Entry 9L2K (X-ray diffraction, 2.78 A resolution); this record covers chains A and H of the 3 polymer chains in the assembly.

# Chain A
Name: Envelopment polyprotein
Organism: Severe fever with thrombocytopenia syndrome virus
UniProtKB: A0A1S6K8S9 (A0A1S6K8S9_SFTS); residues 19-338 here correspond to UniProt positions 18-337 (UniProt number = residue number - 1)
Amino-acid sequence (344 residues; row label = number of the first residue in the row):
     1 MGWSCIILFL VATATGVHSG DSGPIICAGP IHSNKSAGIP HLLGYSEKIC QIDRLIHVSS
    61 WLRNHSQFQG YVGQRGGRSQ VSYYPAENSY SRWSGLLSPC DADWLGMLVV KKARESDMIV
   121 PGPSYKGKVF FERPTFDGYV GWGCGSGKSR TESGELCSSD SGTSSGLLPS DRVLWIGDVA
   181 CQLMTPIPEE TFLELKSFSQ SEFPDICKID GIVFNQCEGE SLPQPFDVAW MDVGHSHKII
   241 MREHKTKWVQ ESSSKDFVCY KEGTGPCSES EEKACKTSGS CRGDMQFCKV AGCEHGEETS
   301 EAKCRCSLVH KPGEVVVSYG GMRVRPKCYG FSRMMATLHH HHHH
Not modelled in the structure: 1-20, 342-344
Sequence notes: initiating methionine (1); expression tag (2-18, 339-344)
Disulfides: Cys27-Cys50, Cys144-Cys157, Cys181-Cys328, Cys207-Cys217, Cys259-Cys306, Cys267-Cys304, Cys275-Cys281, Cys288-Cys293
Covalent attachments: N-acetylglucosamine (NAG) linked to Asn34, Asn64
What the authors report for this chain:
  - post-translational modification sites: Asn34

# Chain H
Name: SD22 heavy chain
Organism: Homo sapiens
Amino-acid sequence (223 residues; row label = number of the first residue in the row):
     1 QVQLVESGGG VVQPGRSLRL SCAASGFTFS GFGMHWVRQA PGKGLEWVAL ISYDGSDTYY
    61 SDSVKGRFTI SRDNSKNTLY LQLKSLRPDD TAVYYCVGDR DYFGSGFFDH WGQGTLVTVS
   121 SASTKGPSVF PLAPSSKSTS GGTAALGCLV KDYFPEPVTV SWNSGALTSG VHTFPAVLQS
   181 SGLYSLSSVV TVPSSSLGTQ TYICNVNHKP SNTKVDKRVE PKS
Not modelled in the structure: 122-223
Disulfides: Cys22-Cys96

# Chain A / chain H interface
Contacting residue pairs (24; chain A residue first):
  Ile31(A) - Ser105(H)
  Ser33(A) - Arg100(H)  hydrogen bond (backbone-side chain)
  Ser33(A) - Phe107(H)
  Gln74(A) - Asp101(H)  hydrogen bond
  Gln74(A) - Tyr102(H)
  Arg75(A) - Tyr102(H)
  Arg75(A) - Phe103(H)
  Arg75(A) - Ser105(H)
  Ser161(A) - Ser30(H)  hydrogen bond
  Ser161(A) - Gly31(H)  hydrogen bond (backbone-backbone)
  Gly162(A) - Ser30(H)
  Gly162(A) - Gly31(H)
  Gly162(A) - Tyr53(H)
  Ser164(A) - Thr28(H)
  Ser165(A) - Gly31(H)
  Ser165(A) - Phe32(H)
  Ser165(A) - Arg100(H)
  Ser165(A) - Asp101(H)
  Ser165(A) - Tyr102(H)  hydrogen bond (side chain-backbone)
  Leu167(A) - Arg100(H)
  Leu167(A) - Asp101(H)
  Leu167(A) - Tyr102(H)  hydrogen bond (backbone-backbone)
  Pro169(A) - Tyr102(H)
  Arg172(A) - Tyr53(H)  hydrogen bond
Interface residues without a listed pair, chain A (13 interface residues in all): His32, Leu168
From the paper, about this interface:
  - specific contacts: Ile31(A)-Phe107(H) (hydrophobic contact), Gln74(A)-Tyr102(H) (hydrophobic contact), Arg75(A)-Tyr102(H) (hydrophobic contact), Pro169(A)-Tyr102(H) (hydrophobic contact)
  - epitope / paratope residues, chain A: Ile31(A), Ser33(A), Gln74(A), Arg75(A), Ser161(A), Ser164(A), Ser165(A), Pro169(A)
  - epitope / paratope residues, chain H: Ser30(H), Tyr53(H), Arg100(H), Asp101(H), Tyr102(H), Phe107(H)

# Overview
Chain A and chain H form an interface of 13 and 11 residues respectively; the contacts include 7 hydrogen
bonds. Polar pairs include Ser33(A)-Arg100(H), Gln74(A)-Asp101(H) and Ser161(A)-Ser30(H). The authors report
hydrophobic contacts between Ile31(A) and Phe107(H), Gln74(A) and Tyr102(H) and Arg75(A) and Tyr102(H) among
others. From the paper: epitope/paratope residues Ile31(A), Ser33(A) and Ser30(H) among others; a modification
site at Asn34(A).
Here chain A is Envelopment polyprotein (Severe fever with thrombocytopenia syndrome virus) and chain H is
SD22 heavy chain (Homo sapiens). Entry 9L2K (The crystal structure of SFTSV Gn and SD22 antibody complex) was
determined by X-ray diffraction.
